Entry 4GCH (X-ray diffraction, 1.90 A resolution); this record covers chains E and G of the 3 polymer chains in the assembly.

[Chain E]
Molecule: Gamma-chymotrypsin A
Organism: Bos taurus
Notes: EC 3.4.21.1
Reference sequence: P00766 (CTRA_BOVIN); residues 1-13 here = UniProt positions 1-13
Chain sequence (13 residues; numbered 1 to 13; the number before each row is that of its first residue):
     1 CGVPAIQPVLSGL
Unresolved in the structure: 12-13

[Chain G]
Molecule: Gamma-chymotrypsin A
Organism: Bos taurus
Notes: EC 3.4.21.1
Reference sequence: P00766 (CTRA_BOVIN); numbering as in UniProt (aligned over 149-245)
Chain sequence (97 residues; each row starts with the number of its first residue):
   149 ANTPDRLQQASLPLLSNTNCKKYWGTKIKDAMICAGASGVSSCMGDSGGP
   199 LVCKKNGAWTLVGIVSWGSSTCSTSTPGVYARVTALVNWVQQTLAAN
Unresolved in the structure: 149-150
Disulfides: Cys-168/Cys-182, Cys-191/Cys-220
Small-molecule neighbours: CHYMOTRYPSIN (DMC; 3-(4-diethylamino-2-hydroxy-phenyl)-2-methyl-propionic acid): Ser-189, Ser-190, Cys-191, Met-192, Ser-195, Val-213, Ser-214, Trp-215, Gly-216, Ser-217, Ser-218, Thr-219, Cys-220, Gly-226
Curated features (UniProtKB/Swiss-Prot):
  - active site: Ser-195 (Charge relay system)

[How chain E and chain G interact]
Pairs across the interface (5; chain E residue first):
  Gly-2(E) with Ala-206(G); Trp-207(G), hydrogen bond (backbone-backbone)
  Val-3(E) with Gly-205(G)
  Pro-4(E) with Trp-207(G)
  Val-9(E) with Gln-157(G), hydrogen bond (backbone-side chain)
Also at the interface, not in a pair above, chain E (7 interface residues in all): Cys-1, Pro-8, Leu-10

[In short]
Chain E and chain G form an interface of 7 and 4 residues respectively, with 2 hydrogen bonds. Polar pairs
include Val-9(E)/Gln-157(G) and Gly-2(E)/Trp-207(G). Chain G binds CHYMOTRYPSIN. From UniProt: active-site
residue Ser-195(G) on chain G.
Chain E is Gamma-chymotrypsin A and chain G is Gamma-chymotrypsin A, both from Bos taurus; the structure,
Structure and activity of two photoreversible cinnamates bound to chymotrypsin, was determined by X-ray
diffraction together with 3GCH from the same study.
